PDB entry 8PEU | electron microscopy, 3.70 A resolution | chains M and N of the 24 polymer chains in the assembly

# Chain M (and N)
Name: Transcription termination factor Rho
From: Escherichia coli
Notes: EC 3.6.4.-; chain N of this document is another copy of the same molecule, construct and numbering; everything in this record applies to it too
Reference sequence: A0A0A0GPI6 (A0A0A0GPI6_ECOLX); residues 1-419 here correspond to UniProt positions 25-443 (UniProt number = residue number + 24)
Chain sequence (419 residues; row label = number of the first residue in the row):
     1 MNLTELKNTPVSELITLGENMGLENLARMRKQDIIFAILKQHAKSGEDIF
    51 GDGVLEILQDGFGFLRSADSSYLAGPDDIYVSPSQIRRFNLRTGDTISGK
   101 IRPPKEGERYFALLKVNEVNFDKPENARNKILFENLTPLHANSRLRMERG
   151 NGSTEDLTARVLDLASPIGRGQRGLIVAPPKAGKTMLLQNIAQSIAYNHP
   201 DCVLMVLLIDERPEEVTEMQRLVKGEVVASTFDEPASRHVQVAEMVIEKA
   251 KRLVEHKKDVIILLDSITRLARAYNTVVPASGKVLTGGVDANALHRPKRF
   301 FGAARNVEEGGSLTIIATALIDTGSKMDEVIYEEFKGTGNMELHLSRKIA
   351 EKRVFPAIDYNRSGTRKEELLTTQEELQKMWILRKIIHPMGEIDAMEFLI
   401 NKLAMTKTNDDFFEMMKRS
Metal / ion sites: Mg2+: Thr185 (together with ATP-gamma-S)
Ligand contacts: ATP-gamma-S (AGS; phosphothiophosphoric acid-adenylate ester): Thr158, Pro180, Lys181, Ala182, Gly183, Lys184, Thr185, Met186, Arg212, Glu215, Phe355
What the authors report for this chain:
  - binding site for ATP-gamma-S: Lys181, Met186, Arg212, Phe355, Arg366
  - catalytic residues: Glu211, Asp265

# Interface between chain M and chain N
Contacting residue pairs - 24 pairs, chain M then chain N:
  Ala27(M) - Asn129(N)
  Arg28(M) - Asn90(N)
  Arg28(M) - Arg128(N)
  Arg30(M) - Leu132(N)
  Lys181(M) - Thr365(N)
  Lys181(M) - Arg366(N)
  Arg212(M) - Arg173(N)
  Pro213(M) - Pro138(N)  hydrophobic
  Pro213(M) - Arg305(N)
  Glu214(M) - Pro138(N)
  Glu214(M) - Leu139(N)
  Glu214(M) - His140(N)  salt bridge
  Thr217(M) - Pro138(N)  hydrogen bond (side chain-backbone)
  Phe232(M) - Lys298(N)
  Phe232(M) - Gly302(N)
  Phe232(M) - Thr338(N)
  Asp233(M) - His295(N)  hydrogen bond (backbone-side chain)
  Asp233(M) - Lys298(N)
  Asp233(M) - Arg299(N)
  Glu234(M) - His295(N)
  Pro235(M) - His295(N)
  Thr276(M) - Lys283(N)  hydrogen bond (backbone-side chain)
  Val277(M) - Lys283(N)  hydrogen bond (backbone-side chain)
  Thr323(M) - Lys336(N)
Interface residues without a listed pair, chain M (19 interface residues in all): Glu218, Val278, Gly324, Arg353
Interface residues without a listed pair, chain N (23 interface residues in all): Lys130, Thr137, Ala303, Gly337, Trp381

# Summary
Chain M and chain N form an interface of 19 and 23 residues respectively, with 4 hydrogen bonds and 1 salt
bridge. Among the polar pairs are Glu214(M)-His140(N), Thr217(M)-Pro138(N) and Asp233(M)-His295(N). Chain M
binds ATP-gamma-S. From the paper: catalytic residues Glu211(M) and Asp265(M); a binding site for ATP-gamma-S
at Lys181(M), Met186(M) and Arg212(M) among others.
Both chains are Transcription termination factor Rho (Escherichia coli). Entry 8PEU (Rho-ATPgS-Psu complex
III) was determined by electron microscopy together with 8PEW, 8PEX, 8PEY, 9GCS and 9GCT from the same study.
